PDB entry 7VO1 | X-ray diffraction, 2.99 A resolution | chains A and B

[Chain A (and B)]
Molecule: 454aa long hypothetical 4-aminobutyrate aminotransferase
Organism: Pyrococcus horikoshii (strain ATCC 700860 / DSM 12428 / JCM 9974 / NBRC 100139 / OT-3)
Notes: chain B of this document is another copy of the same molecule, construct and numbering; everything in this record applies to it too
UniProt: O50131 (O50131_PYRHO); numbering as in UniProt (aligned over 1-454)
Sequence (454 residues; each row starts with the number of its first residue):
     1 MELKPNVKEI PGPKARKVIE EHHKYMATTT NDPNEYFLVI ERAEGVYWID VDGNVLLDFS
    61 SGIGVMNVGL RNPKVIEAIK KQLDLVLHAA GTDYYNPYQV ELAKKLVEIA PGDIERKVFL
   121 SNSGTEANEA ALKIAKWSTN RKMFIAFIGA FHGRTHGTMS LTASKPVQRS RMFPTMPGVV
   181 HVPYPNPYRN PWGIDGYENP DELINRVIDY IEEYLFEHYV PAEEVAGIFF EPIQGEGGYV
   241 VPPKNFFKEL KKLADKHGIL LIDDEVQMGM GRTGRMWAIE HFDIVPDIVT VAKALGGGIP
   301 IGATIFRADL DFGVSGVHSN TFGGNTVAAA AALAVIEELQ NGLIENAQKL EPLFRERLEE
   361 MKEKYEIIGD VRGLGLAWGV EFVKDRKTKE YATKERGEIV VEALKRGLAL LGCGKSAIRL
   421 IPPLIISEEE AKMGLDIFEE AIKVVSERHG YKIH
Not modelled in the structure: 1-2
UniProt features mapped onto this chain:
  - binding site (pyridoxal 5'-phosphate): G124, T125, Q267, T321
  - site: D93 (Plays critical role in maintaining high affinity for the substrate)
  - modified residue: K293 (N6-(pyridoxal phosphate)lysine)
Residues lining bound ligands:
  - PGU (N-({3-hydroxy-2-methyl-5-[(phosphonooxy)methyl]pyridin-4-yl}methyl)-L-glutamic acid), molecule 1: T30, I63, S123, G124, T125, E126, N128, F151, H152, G153, R154, E231, E236, D264, V266, Q267, K293, R419
  - PGU, molecule 2: E126, S319, N320, T321, F322

[Interface between chain A and chain B]
Contacting residue pairs (240; chain A residue first):
  V18(A) with N96(B)
  E21(A) with V100(B)
  H22(A) with Y95(B); Q99(B); V100(B)
  H23(A) with K117(B)
  K24(A) with K117(B)
  Y25(A) with A103(B); K104(B); K117(B); V118(B)
  M26(A) with Q99(B); A103(B), hydrophobic; K117(B); V118(B)
  A27(A) with V118(B), hydrogen bond (backbone-backbone); F306(B), hydrophobic; D311(B)
  T28(A) with D311(B), hydrogen bond; F312(B), hydrogen bond (side chain-backbone); V314(B); S315(B)
  T29(A) with T92(B); F119(B); S315(B); G316(B), hydrogen bond (backbone-backbone); H318(B)
  T30(A) with T92(B), hydrogen bond (side chain-backbone); D93(B), hydrogen bond; S319(B), hydrogen bond
  N31(A) with G91(B), hydrogen bond (side chain-backbone); T92(B), hydrogen bond (backbone-backbone); D93(B); Y94(B); Y95(B); S315(B)
  D32(A) with Y95(B), hydrogen bond (backbone-side chain)
  P33(A) with Y95(B)
  Y36(A) with D93(B); Y94(B), hydrophobic; Y95(B)
  L38(A) with Y94(B); Y95(B), hydrogen bond (backbone-backbone)
  V39(A) with Y95(B)
  I40(A) with A89(B); Y95(B), hydrogen bond (backbone-backbone); N96(B); P97(B)
  E41(A) with L85(B); V86(B); Y98(B), hydrogen bond (backbone-side chain)
  R42(A) with L85(B); V86(B)
  A43(A) with L85(B), hydrogen bond (backbone-backbone)
  W48(A) with V86(B), hydrophobic; H88(B)
  G62(A) with H88(B), hydrogen bond (backbone-side chain); A90(B)
  I63(A) with A90(B), hydrophobic; T92(B); D93(B)
  V65(A) with H88(B); T321(B); F322(B), hydrophobic
  M66(A) with H88(B)
  R71(A) with L83(B), hydrogen bond (side chain-backbone); D84(B), hydrogen bond (side chain-backbone); L85(B); V86(B); L87(B)
  I76(A) with L83(B)
  I79(A) with L83(B), hydrophobic
  K80(A) with L83(B); D84(B), salt bridge
  L83(A) with R71(B), hydrogen bond (backbone-side chain); I76(B); K80(B)
  D84(A) with R71(B), hydrogen bond (backbone-side chain)
  L85(A) with E41(B); R42(B); A43(B), hydrogen bond (backbone-backbone); R71(B)
  V86(A) with E41(B); W48(B), hydrophobic; R71(B)
  L87(A) with G298(B)
  H88(A) with W48(B); G62(B), hydrogen bond (side chain-backbone); V65(B); M66(B); G298(B)
  A89(A) with I40(B), hydrophobic; W48(B), hydrophobic
  A90(A) with I63(B), hydrophobic
  G91(A) with N31(B), hydrogen bond (backbone-side chain)
  T92(A) with T30(B), hydrogen bond (backbone-side chain); N31(B), hydrogen bond (backbone-backbone)
  D93(A) with T30(B), hydrogen bond; N31(B); Y36(B); I63(B); L411(B)
  Y94(A) with N31(B), hydrogen bond (backbone-side chain); L38(B), hydrophobic; I40(B), hydrophobic; S60(B); A409(B); L410(B), hydrogen bond (side chain-backbone); L411(B)
  Y95(A) with I19(B), hydrophobic; H22(B); H23(B); D32(B); P33(B); Y36(B); L38(B), hydrogen bond (backbone-backbone); V39(B), hydrophobic; I40(B), hydrogen bond (backbone-backbone)
  N96(A) with I40(B)
  P97(A) with I40(B)
  Y98(A) with I40(B); E41(B), hydrogen bond (side chain-backbone)
  Q99(A) with H22(B); M26(B)
  V100(A) with E21(B); H22(B)
  A103(A) with M26(B), hydrophobic
  K104(A) with E21(B); Y25(B)
  V107(A) with Y25(B)
  K117(A) with H23(B); K24(B); Y25(B)
  V118(A) with Y25(B), hydrogen bond (backbone-backbone); M26(B); A27(B), hydrogen bond (backbone-backbone)
  F119(A) with A27(B), hydrophobic; T29(B)
  N122(A) with S123(B); P300(B)
  S123(A) with N122(B); E126(B), hydrogen bond
  T125(A) with E126(B)
  E126(A) with S123(B), hydrogen bond; T125(B)
  E129(A) with T155(B); H156(B), salt bridge
  L132(A) with H156(B)
  K133(A) with R154(B), hydrogen bond (side chain-backbone); H156(B); M159(B), hydrogen bond; M172(B)
  K136(A) with H156(B), hydrogen bond; R171(B); M172(B), hydrogen bond (side chain-backbone); P174(B), hydrogen bond (side chain-backbone)
  W137(A) with S170(B), hydrogen bond; R171(B), hydrogen bond (backbone-side chain); M172(B)
  N140(A) with R171(B)
  K142(A) with R171(B), hydrogen bond (side chain-backbone); F173(B), hydrogen bond (side chain-backbone)
  R154(A) with K133(B), hydrogen bond (backbone-side chain); G316(B), hydrogen bond (side chain-backbone); V317(B), hydrogen bond (side chain-backbone); H318(B); S319(B), hydrogen bond (side chain-backbone)
  T155(A) with E129(B)
  H156(A) with E129(B), salt bridge; L132(B); K136(B), hydrogen bond; G157(B); M176(B), hydrogen bond
  G157(A) with H156(B)
  M159(A) with K133(B), hydrogen bond
  V167(A) with V314(B), hydrophobic; S315(B); G316(B)
  Q168(A) with G316(B); V317(B)
  S170(A) with W137(B), hydrogen bond
  R171(A) with K136(B); W137(B), hydrogen bond (side chain-backbone); N140(B); K142(B)
  M172(A) with K133(B); K136(B), hydrogen bond (backbone-side chain)
  F173(A) with K142(B), hydrogen bond (backbone-side chain)
  P174(A) with K136(B), hydrogen bond (backbone-side chain); P177(B), hydrophobic
  M176(A) with H156(B), hydrogen bond; P174(B)
  P177(A) with P174(B)
  K293(A) with T321(B); F322(B)
  G297(A) with L87(B)
  G298(A) with L87(B); H88(B); N325(B), hydrogen bond (backbone-side chain)
  I299(A) with F322(B)
  P300(A) with N122(B); P300(B); F322(B), hydrophobic; N325(B)
  I301(A) with F322(B)
  F306(A) with A27(B), hydrophobic
  D311(A) with A27(B); T28(B), hydrogen bond
  F312(A) with T28(B)
  V314(A) with T28(B); V167(B), hydrophobic
  S315(A) with T28(B); T29(B), hydrogen bond (side chain-backbone); N31(B); V167(B)
  G316(A) with T29(B), hydrogen bond (backbone-backbone); T30(B); R154(B), hydrogen bond (backbone-side chain); V167(B); Q168(B), hydrogen bond (backbone-backbone)
  V317(A) with R154(B), hydrogen bond (backbone-side chain); V167(B); Q168(B)
  H318(A) with T29(B); R154(B)
  S319(A) with T30(B), hydrogen bond; R154(B)
  T321(A) with V65(B); K293(B)
  F322(A) with N122(B); S123(B); A292(B), hydrophobic; K293(B); I299(B); P300(B), hydrophobic; I301(B)
  N325(A) with G298(B), hydrogen bond (side chain-backbone)
  L410(A) with Y94(B), hydrogen bond (backbone-side chain)
  L411(A) with D93(B); Y94(B)
Other interface residues (no listed pair), chain A (110 interface residues in all): I19, F37, V51, S60, V75, R116, T175, A292, G313, V327, A409
Other interface residues (no listed pair), chain B (111 interface residues in all): V18, F37, L70, I79, V107, E108, R116, L120, T175, G297, N320, V327

[Overview]
110 residues of chain A and 111 residues of chain B are in contact, with 66 hydrogen bonds and 3 salt bridges.
Polar contacts include K80(A)-D84(B), E129(A)-H156(B) and T28(A)-D311(B). Bound to chain A: compound PGU. From
UniProt: 4 pyridoxal 5'-phosphate-binding residues on chain A.
Chain A and chain B are both 454aa long hypothetical 4-aminobutyrate aminotransferase (Pyrococcus horikoshii
(strain ATCC 700860 / DSM 12428 / JCM 9974 / NBRC 100139 / OT-3)); the structure, Structure of
aminotransferase-substrate complex, was determined by X-ray diffraction, deposited together with 7VNO and
7VNT.
